3AVG - chains A and D of the 4 polymer chains in the assembly; structure by X-ray diffraction, 1.70 A resolution.

# Chain A
Protein: Integrase
Organism: Human immunodeficiency virus type 1
Notes: fragment: CCD domain
UniProtKB: P12497 (POL_HV1N5); residues 50-212 here correspond to UniProt positions 1197-1359 (UniProt number = residue number + 1147)
Amino-acid sequence (183 residues; each row starts with the number of its first residue):
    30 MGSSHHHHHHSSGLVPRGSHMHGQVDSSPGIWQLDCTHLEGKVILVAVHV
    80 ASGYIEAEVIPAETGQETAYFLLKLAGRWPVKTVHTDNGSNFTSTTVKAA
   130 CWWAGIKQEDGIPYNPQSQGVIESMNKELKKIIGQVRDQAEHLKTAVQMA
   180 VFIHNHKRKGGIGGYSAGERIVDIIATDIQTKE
Unresolved in the structure: 30-56, 189-192, 210-212
Sequence notes: expression tag (30-49); engineered mutation Ser56 (Cys1203 in P12497), Asp139 (Phe1286 in P12497), His185 (Phe1332 in P12497)
Swiss-Prot annotation at these positions:
  - binding site (Mg(2+)): Asp64, Asp116, Glu152

# Chain D
Protein: LEDGF peptide
Amino-acid sequence (8 residues; each row starts with the number of its first residue):
     1 ADKIDNLD
Glycans and other covalent adducts: covalent link Ala1-Asp8

# How chain A and chain D interact
Pairs across the interface (6):
  Gln95(A) with Asp5(D), hydrogen bond (side chain-backbone)
  Thr124(A) with Leu7(D)
  Thr125(A) with Ile4(D); Leu7(D)
  Ala128(A) with Ile4(D)
  Trp132(A) with Ile4(D)
Also at the interface, not in a pair above, chain A (6 interface residues in all): Trp131
Also at the interface, not in a pair above, chain D (4 interface residues in all): Asn6

# In short
Chain A and chain D form an interface of 6 and 4 residues respectively, with 1 hydrogen bond. The
hydrogen-bonded pair is Gln95(A)-Asp5(D). Curated annotation (UniProt) lists 3 Mg2+-binding residues on chain
A.
Chain A is Integrase (Human immunodeficiency virus type 1) and chain D is LEDGF peptide; the structure,
Crystal structures of novel allosteric peptide inhibitors of HIV integrase in the LEDGF binding site, was
determined by X-ray diffraction (same publication as 3AV9, 3AVA, 3AVB, 3AVC, 3AVF, 3AVH and 6 further
entries).
